Entry 7VMJ (X-ray diffraction, 2.90 A resolution); this record covers chains B and F of the 6 polymer chains in the assembly.

# Chain B
Name: Tubulin beta-2B chain
Source organism: Bos taurus
Reference sequence: Q6B856 (TBB2B_BOVIN); the author numbering skips numbers that UniProt does not, so the offset changes along the chain: 1-358 = UniProt 1-358; 367-453 = UniProt 359-445
Amino-acid sequence (445 residues; each row starts with the number of its first residue; note: 8 numbers in that range are skipped by the numbering (no residue carries them; nothing is unmodelled there)):
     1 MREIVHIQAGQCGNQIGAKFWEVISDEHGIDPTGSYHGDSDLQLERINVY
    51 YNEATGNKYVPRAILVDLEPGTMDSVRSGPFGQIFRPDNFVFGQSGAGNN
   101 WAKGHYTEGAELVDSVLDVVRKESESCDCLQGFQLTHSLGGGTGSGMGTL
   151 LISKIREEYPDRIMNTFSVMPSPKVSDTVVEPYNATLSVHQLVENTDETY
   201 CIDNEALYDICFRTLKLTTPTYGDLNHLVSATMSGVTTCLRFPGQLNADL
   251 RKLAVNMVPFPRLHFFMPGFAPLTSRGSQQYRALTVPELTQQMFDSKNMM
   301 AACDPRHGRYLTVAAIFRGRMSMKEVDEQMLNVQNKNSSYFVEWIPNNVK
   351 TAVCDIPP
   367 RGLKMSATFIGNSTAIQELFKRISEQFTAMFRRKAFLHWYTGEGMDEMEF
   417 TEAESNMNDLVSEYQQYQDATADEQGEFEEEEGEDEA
Disordered / not traced: 1, 277-279, 437-453
Bound ions: Mg2+: Gln11 (together with GDP)
Small-molecule neighbours:
  - 7PU (N-[3-[[6-[[3-[bis(fluoranyl)methyl]phenyl]amino]pyrimidin-4-yl]amino]phenyl]cyclopropanecarboxamide): Tyr50, Gln134, Asn165, Phe167, Glu198, Tyr200, Val236, Thr237, Cys239, Leu240, Leu246, Asn247, Ala248, Asp249, Leu250, Lys252, Leu253, Asn256, Met257, Val313, Ala314, Ala315, Ile316, Lys350, Thr351, Ala352
  - GDP (guanosine-5'-diphosphate): Ala9, Gly10, Gln11, Cys12, Gly13, Gln15, Ile16, Asn99, Ser138, Gly140, Gly141, Gly142, Thr143, Gly144, Val169, Pro171, Val175, Asp177, Glu181, Asn204, Leu207, Tyr222, Leu225, Asn226
Swiss-Prot annotation at these positions:
  - motif: Met1 to Ile4 (MREI motif)
  - binding site (GTP): Gln11, Glu69, Ser138, Gly142, Thr143, Gly144, Asn204, Asn226
  - binding site (Mg(2+)): Glu69
  - modified residue: Ser40 (Phosphoserine), Thr55 (Phosphothreonine), Lys58 (N6-acetyllysine), Ser172 (Phosphoserine), Thr285 (Phosphothreonine), Thr290 (Phosphothreonine), Arg318 (Omega-N-methylarginine), Glu446 (5-glutamyl polyglutamate)
  - cross-link (Glycyl lysine isopeptide (Lys-Gly)): Lys58 (interchain with G-Cter in ubiquitin), Lys324 (interchain with G-Cter in ubiquitin)

# Chain F
Name: Tubulin tyrosine ligase
Source organism: Gallus gallus
Reference sequence: E1BQ43 (E1BQ43_CHICK); residue numbers follow UniProt; this construct covers 1-378
Amino-acid sequence (384 residues; each row starts with the number of its first residue):
     1 MYTFVVRDENSSVYAEVSRLLLATGQWKRLRKDNPRFNLMLGERNRLPFG
    51 RLGHEPGLVQLVNYYRGADKLCRKASLVKLIKTSPELSESCTWFPESYVI
   101 YPTNLKTPVAPAQNGIRHLINNTRTDEREVFLAAYNRRREGREGNVWIAK
   151 SSAGAKGEGILISSEASELLDFIDEQGQVHVIQKYLEKPLLLEPGHRKFD
   201 IRSWVLVDHLYNIYLYREGVLRTSSEPYNSANFQDKTCHLTNHCIQKEYS
   251 KNYGRYEEGNEMFFEEFNQYLMDALNTTLENSILLQIKHIIRSCLMCIEP
   301 AISTKHLHYQSFQLFGFDFMVDEELKVWLIEVNGAPACAQKLYAELCQGI
   351 VDVAISSVFPLADTGQKTSQPTSIFIKLHHHHHH
Disordered / not traced: 105-124, 153-157, 363-371, 381-384
Sequence notes: expression tag (379-384)

# Chain B / chain F interface
Contacting residue pairs (12; chain B residue first):
  Leu331(B) - Pro56(F)
  Leu331(B) - Gly57(F)
  Gln334(B) - Arg36(F)
  Asn335(B) - Arg36(F)  hydrogen bond
  Asn335(B) - Pro56(F)
  Asn335(B) - Gly57(F)
  Asn335(B) - Leu58(F)
  Ser338(B) - Lys28(F)
  Ser338(B) - Leu30(F)
  Ser338(B) - Asn34(F)  hydrogen bond
  Ser338(B) - Arg36(F)
  Asn347(B) - Arg36(F)
Also at the interface, not in a pair above, chain B (7 interface residues in all): Lys336, Glu343
Also at the interface, not in a pair above, chain F (10 interface residues in all): Thr3, Asp33, Glu55

# Summary
7 residues of chain B face 10 of chain F across their interface, with 2 hydrogen bonds. Polar pairs include
Asn335(B)-Arg36(F) and Ser338(B)-Asn34(F). Bound to chain B: GDP and compound 7PU. From UniProt: 8 GTP-binding
residues and Mg2+-binding residue Glu69(B) on chain B.
Chain B is Tubulin beta-2B chain (Bos taurus) and chain F is Tubulin tyrosine ligase (Gallus gallus); the
structure, Crystal structure of tubulin with 17a, was determined by X-ray diffraction.
